7MJP - chains A and E of the 5 polymer chains in the assembly; structure by electron microscopy, 4.20 A resolution (low resolution: residue-level contacts below are approximate; hydrogen-bond / salt-bridge calls are withheld).

== Chain A ==
Protein: ATP-sensitive inward rectifier potassium channel 8
Organism: Rattus norvegicus
UniProtKB: Q63664 (KCNJ8_RAT); numbering as in UniProt (aligned over 1-424)
Amino-acid sequence (424 residues; each row starts with the number of its first residue):
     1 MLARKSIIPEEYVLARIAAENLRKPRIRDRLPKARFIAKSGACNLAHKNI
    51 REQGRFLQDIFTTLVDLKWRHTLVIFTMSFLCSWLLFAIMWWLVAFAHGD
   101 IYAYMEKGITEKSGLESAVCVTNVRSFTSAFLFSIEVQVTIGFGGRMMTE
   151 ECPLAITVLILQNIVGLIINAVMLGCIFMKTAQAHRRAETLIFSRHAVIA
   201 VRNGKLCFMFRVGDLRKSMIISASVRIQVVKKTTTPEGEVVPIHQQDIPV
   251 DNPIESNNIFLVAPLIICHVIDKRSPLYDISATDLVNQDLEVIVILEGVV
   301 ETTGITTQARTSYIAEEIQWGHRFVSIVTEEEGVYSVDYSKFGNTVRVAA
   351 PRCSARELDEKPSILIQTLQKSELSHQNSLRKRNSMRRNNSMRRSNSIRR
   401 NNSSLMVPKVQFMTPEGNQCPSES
Not modelled in the structure: 367-424
Residues lining bound ligands:
  - ATP (adenosine-5'-triphosphate), molecule 1: N49, I50, R51
  - ATP, molecule 2: F193, R195, Y339, S340, F342, G343, N344
Swiss-Prot annotation at these positions:
  - motif: T140 to G145 (Selectivity filter)
  - site: N170 (Role in the control of polyamine-mediated channel gating and in the blocking by intracellular magnesium)
  - modified residue: S6 (Phosphoserine)

== Chain E ==
Protein: Isoform SUR2B of ATP-binding cassette sub-family C member 9
Organism: Rattus norvegicus
UniProtKB: Q63563 (ABCC9_RAT), isoform Q63563-2; numbering as in UniProt (aligned over 1-1545)
Amino-acid sequence (1545 residues; numbered 1 to 1545; the number before each row is that of its first residue):
     1 MSLSFCGNNISSYNIYHGVLQNPCFVDALNLVPHVFLLFITFPILFIGWG
    51 SQSSKVQIHHNTWLHFPGHNLRWILTFALLFVHVCEIAEGIVSDSQRASR
   101 HLHLFMPAVMGFVATTTSIVYYHNIETSNFPKLLLALFLYWVMAFITKTI
   151 KLVKYWQLGWGMSDLRFCITGVMVILNGLLMAVEINVIRVRRYVFFMNPQ
   201 KVKPPEDLQDLGVRFLQPFVNLLSKATYWWMNTLIISAHRKPIDLKAIGK
   251 LPIAMRAVTNYVCLKEAYEEQKKKAADHPNRTPSIWLAMYRAFGRPILLS
   301 STFRYLADLLGFAGPLCISGIVQRVNEPKNNTTRFSETLSSKEFLENAHV
   351 LAVLLFLALILQRTFLQASYYVTIETGINLRGALLAMIYNKILRLSTSNL
   401 SMGEMTLGQINNLVAIETNQLMWFLFLCPNLWAMPVQIIMGVILLYNLLG
   451 SSALVGAAVIVLLAPIQYFIATKLAEAQKSTLDYSTERLKKTNEILKGIK
   501 LLKLYAWEHIFCKSVEETRMKELSSLKTFALYTSLSIFMNAAIPIAAVLA
   551 TFVTHAYASGNNLKPAEAFASLSLFHILVTPLFLLSTVVRFAVKAIISVQ
   601 KLNEFLLSDEIGEDSWRTGEGTLPFESCKKHTGVQSKPINRKQPGRYHLD
   651 NYEQARRLRPAETEDVAIKVTNGYFSWGSGLATLSNIDIRIPTGQLTMIV
   701 GQVGCGKSSLLLAILGEMQTLEGKVYWNNVNESEPSFEATRSRSRYSVAY
   751 AAQKPWLLNATVEENITFGSSFNRQRYKAVTDACSLQPDIDLLPFGDQTE
   801 IGERGINLSGGQRQRICVARALYQNTNIVFLDDPFSALDIHLSDHLMQEG
   851 ILKFLQDDKRTVVLVTHKLQYLTHADWIIAMKDGSVLREGTLKDIQTKDV
   901 ELYEHWKTLMNRQDQELEKDMEADQTTLERKTLRRAMYSREAKAQMEDED
   951 EEEEEEEDEDDNMSTVMRLRTKMPWKTCWWYLTSGGFFLLFLMIFSKLLK
  1001 HSVIVAIDYWLATWTSEYSINDPGKADQTFYVAGFSILCGAGIFLCLVTS
  1051 LTVEWMGLTAAKNLHHNLLNKIILGPIRFFDTTPLGLILNRFSADTNIID
  1101 QHIPPTLESLTRSTLLCLSAIGMISYATPVFLIALAPLGVAFYFIQKYFR
  1151 VASKDLQELDDSTQLPLLCHFSETAEGLTTIRAFRHETRFKQRMLELTDT
  1201 NNIAYLFLSAANRWLEVRTDYLGACIVLTASIASISGSSNSGLVGLGLLY
  1251 ALTITNYLNWVVRNLADLEVQMGAVKKVNSFLTMESENYEGTMDPSQVPE
  1301 HWPQEGEIKIHDLCVRYENNLKPVLKHVKAYIKPGQKVGICGRTGSGKSS
  1351 LSLAFFRMVDIFDGKIVIDGIDISKLPLHTLRSRLSIILQDPILFSGSIR
  1401 FNLDPECKCTDDRLWEALEIAQLKNMVKSLPGGLDATVTEGGENFSVGQR
  1451 QLFCLARAFVRKSSILIMDEATASIDMATENILQKVVMTAFADRTVVTIA
  1501 HRVHTILTADLVIVMKRGNILEYDTPESLLAQEDGVFASFVRADM
Not modelled in the structure: 619-663, 733-740, 911-962, 1542-1545
Residues lining bound ligands:
  - ATP (adenosine-5'-triphosphate): T397, S398, N399, G704, C705, G706, K707, S708, S709
  - Glyburide (GBM; 5-chloro-N-(2-{4-[(cyclohexylcarbamoyl)sulfamoyl]phenyl}ethyl)-2-methoxybenzamide): F426, L427, N430, Y1205, S1209, N1212
Swiss-Prot annotation at these positions:
  - binding site (ATP): G701 to S708, G1342 to S1349
  - glycosylation (N-linked (GlcNAc...) asparagine): N9, N330, N331

== Chain A / chain E interface ==
Pairs across the interface (9):
  L14(A) with N1090(E)
  A15(A) with G1086(E)
  E20(A) with E800(E)
  L22(A) with P794(E); F795(E); T799(E)
  H47(A) with K55(E); I58(E)
  A97(A) with I15(E)
Other interface residues (no listed pair), chain A (11 interface residues in all): E10, R55, D59, T63, Y102
Other interface residues (no listed pair), chain E (18 interface residues in all): Y13, N14, I47, G48, S51, F130, A415, R804, G805

== Summary ==
The interface between chain A and chain E involves 11 residues on one side and 18 on the other. Chain A binds
ATP. Bound to chain E: ATP and Glyburide. Curated annotation (UniProt) lists 16 ATP-binding residues on chain
E.
Here chain A is ATP-sensitive inward rectifier potassium channel 8 and chain E is Isoform SUR2B of ATP-binding
cassette sub-family C member 9, both from Rattus norvegicus. Entry 7MJP (Vascular KATP channel: Kir6.1 SUR2B
propeller-like conformation 2) was determined by electron microscopy, deposited together with 7MIT, 7MJO and
7MJQ.
